PDB entry 7RE2 | electron microscopy, 3.17 A resolution | chains D and P of the 7 polymer chains in the assembly

[Chain D]
Molecule: Non-structural protein 8
Organism: Severe acute respiratory syndrome coronavirus 2
UniProt: P0DTD1 (R1AB_SARS2); residues 1-198 here correspond to UniProt positions 3943-4140 (UniProt number = residue number + 3942)
Chain sequence (199 residues; numbered 0 to 198; the number before each row is that of its first residue; numbering starts at 0):
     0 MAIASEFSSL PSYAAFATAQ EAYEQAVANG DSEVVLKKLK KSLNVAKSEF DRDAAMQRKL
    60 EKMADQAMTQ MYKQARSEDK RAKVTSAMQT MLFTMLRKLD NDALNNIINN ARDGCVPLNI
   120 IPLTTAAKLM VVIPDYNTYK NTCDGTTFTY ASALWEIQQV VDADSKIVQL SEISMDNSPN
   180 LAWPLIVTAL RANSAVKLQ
Not modelled in the structure: 0-6, 192-198
Sequence notes: initiating methionine (0)
Small-molecule neighbours: chapso (1N7): Ala63, Ala66, Met67
Swiss-Prot annotation at these positions:
  - site: Gln198 (Cleavage)

[Chain P]
Molecule: Product RNA
Sequence (35 nucleotides; each row starts with the number of its first residue):
     1 CGCGUAGCAU GCUACGUCAU UCUCCUAAGA AGCUA
Not modelled in the structure: 1

[Interface between chain D and chain P]
Pairs across the interface (5; chain D residue first):
  Asp50(D) - A19(P)  hydrogen bond to the sugar
  Arg51(D) - C18(P)  sugar contact
  Ala54(D) - A19(P)  phosphate contact
  Ala54(D) - U20(P)  phosphate contact
  Arg57(D) - U20(P)  salt bridge to the phosphate
Also at the interface, not in a pair above, chain D (5 interface residues in all): Lys36
Also at the interface, not in a pair above, chain P (4 interface residues in all): U10

[In short]
Chain D and chain P form an interface of 5 and 4 residues respectively; the contacts include 1 hydrogen bond
and 1 salt bridge. Polar contacts include Asp50(D)-A19(P) and Arg57(D)-U20(P). Chain D binds chapso.
Chain D is Non-structural protein 8 (Severe acute respiratory syndrome coronavirus 2) and chain P is Product
RNA; the structure, SARS-CoV-2 replication-transcription complex bound to nsp13 helicase - nsp13(1)-RTC, was
determined by electron microscopy together with 7RDX, 7RDY, 7RDZ, 7RE0, 7RE1 and 7RE3 from the same study.
